8KEA - chains A and b of the 45 polymer chains in the assembly; structure by electron microscopy, 3.44 A resolution.

# Chain A
Name: hub
Source organism: unclassified Caudoviricetes
Chain sequence (899 residues; row label = number of the first residue in the row):
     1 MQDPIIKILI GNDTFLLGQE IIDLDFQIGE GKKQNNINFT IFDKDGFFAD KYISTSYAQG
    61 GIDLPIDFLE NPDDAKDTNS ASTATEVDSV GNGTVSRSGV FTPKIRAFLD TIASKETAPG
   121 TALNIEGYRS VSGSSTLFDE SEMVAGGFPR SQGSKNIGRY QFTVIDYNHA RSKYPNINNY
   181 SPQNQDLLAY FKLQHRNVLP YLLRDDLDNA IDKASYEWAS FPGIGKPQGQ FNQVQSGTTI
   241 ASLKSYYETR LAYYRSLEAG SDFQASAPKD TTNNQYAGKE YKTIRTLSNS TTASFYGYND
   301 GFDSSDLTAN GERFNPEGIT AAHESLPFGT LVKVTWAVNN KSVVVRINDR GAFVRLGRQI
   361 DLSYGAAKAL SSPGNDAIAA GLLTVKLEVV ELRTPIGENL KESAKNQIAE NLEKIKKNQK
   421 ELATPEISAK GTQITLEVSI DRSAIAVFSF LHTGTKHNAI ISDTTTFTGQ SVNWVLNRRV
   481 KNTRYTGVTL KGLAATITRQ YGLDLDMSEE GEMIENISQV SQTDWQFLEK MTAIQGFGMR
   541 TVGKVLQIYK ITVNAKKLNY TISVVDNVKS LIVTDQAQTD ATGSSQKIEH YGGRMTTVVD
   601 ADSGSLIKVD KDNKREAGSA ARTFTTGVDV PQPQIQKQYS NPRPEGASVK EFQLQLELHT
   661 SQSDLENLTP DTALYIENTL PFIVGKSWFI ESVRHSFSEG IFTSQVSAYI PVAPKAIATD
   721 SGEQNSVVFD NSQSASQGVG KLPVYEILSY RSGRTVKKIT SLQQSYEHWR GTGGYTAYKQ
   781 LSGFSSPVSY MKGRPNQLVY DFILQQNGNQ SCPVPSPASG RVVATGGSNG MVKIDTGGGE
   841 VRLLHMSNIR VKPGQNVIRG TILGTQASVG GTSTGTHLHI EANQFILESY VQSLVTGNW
Unresolved in the structure: 715-735

# Chain b
Name: wedge protein gp31
Source organism: unclassified Caudoviricetes
Chain sequence (390 residues; each row starts with the number of its first residue):
     1 MTTDLNAPQL VVDDYEQLII DSLVHTNVVS NGEFTDLDAS GFMRPFAGTM AYAGSELLYK
    61 ANLASIAAAK SFFKNVLGVP EDTGTKATTT LQFGLSASLS TDFIVPINFQ VSDLSGTLRF
   121 YTIGNLVIPA GATFGTIEAI AEDIGEKYNV SANFIDQYST PLTYLQYVTN IRPATNGRSG
   181 ETIDNLIERC AQIIRIRNPV SALDFEQLAE LTMGEGSRCK AIGLLGINKI VTDPQPGVVH
   241 LFLLDVNGNP ADPVTISTVG ATLQPRIMLG TRLLISPMEV LNIELELIAL SDSSKTFQQL
   301 ADDILEALKV FFNPANLTPG EPVLIEEVKF AIRSVGGLSI SYLQMNDNAI NIPMPNQWTI
   361 PRFSYIGFEL TDSEGTVYRD NVVTVTNPEE
Unresolved in the structure: 1-4

# Interface between chain A and chain b
Residue-residue contacts (64; chain A residue first):
  Lys76(A) with Ser115(b); Gly116(b); Thr117(b)
  Thr78(A) with Leu114(b); Ser115(b)
  Asn79(A) with Leu114(b), hydrogen bond (backbone-backbone); Gln157(b), hydrogen bond
  Ser80(A) with Leu114(b)
  Ile165(A) with Tyr365(b), hydrophobic; Asn381(b)
  Asn168(A) with Asn381(b)
  His169(A) with Asn381(b); Val383(b), hydrogen bond (side chain-backbone)
  Lys173(A) with Asn153(b), hydrogen bond (side chain-backbone); Phe154(b)
  Tyr174(A) with Leu114(b), hydrophobic
  Gln194(A) with Ala152(b); Asn153(b), hydrogen bond (backbone-side chain)
  His195(A) with Val383(b), hydrogen bond (side chain-backbone); Val385(b), hydrogen bond (side chain-backbone); Thr386(b)
  Arg196(A) with Thr386(b), hydrogen bond (side chain-backbone); Asn387(b)
  Asn197(A) with Ala152(b); Asn153(b), hydrogen bond; Ile171(b), hydrogen bond (side chain-backbone); Thr386(b)
  Leu199(A) with Asn153(b)
  Pro200(A) with Gln92(b); Asn153(b); Ile171(b), hydrophobic
  Leu203(A) with Tyr167(b)
  Arg204(A) with Gln92(b); Phe134(b)
  Lys213(A) with Asn387(b); Glu390(b), salt bridge
  Tyr216(A) with Asn387(b); Pro388(b); Glu389(b), hydrogen bond
  Pro268(A) with Leu99(b), hydrophobic; Ser100(b), hydrogen bond (backbone-backbone); Tyr164(b)
  Lys269(A) with Thr101(b); Tyr164(b)
  Asp270(A) with Leu99(b); Thr101(b), hydrogen bond; Asp102(b); Phe103(b); Thr163(b)
  Asn274(A) with Thr101(b)
  Tyr276(A) with Ser100(b)
  Gln407(A) with Ser96(b), hydrogen bond; Tyr164(b); Leu165(b), hydrogen bond (side chain-backbone); Gln166(b)
  Asn411(A) with Pro161(b); Leu162(b), hydrogen bond (side chain-backbone)
  Lys414(A) with Tyr158(b); Ser159(b)
  Ile415(A) with Pro161(b)
  Lys417(A) with Tyr158(b); Ser159(b)
  Gln419(A) with Ser159(b), hydrogen bond; Thr160(b)
Other interface residues (no listed pair), chain A (36 interface residues in all): Ile66, Val164, Tyr201, Ala267, Gln275, Lys279
Other interface residues (no listed pair), chain b (46 interface residues in all): Ser98, Ile104, Glu142, Asp156, Thr169, Asn170, Arg172, Arg379, Asp380, Val382

# Overview
36 residues of chain A and 46 residues of chain b are in contact; the contacts include 17 hydrogen bonds and 1
salt bridge. Polar contacts include Lys213(A)-Glu390(b), Asn79(A)-Gln157(b) and His169(A)-Val383(b).
Here chain A is hub and chain b is wedge protein gp31, both from unclassified Caudoviricetes. Entry 8KEA
(Cyanophage A-1(L) baseplate-initiators) was determined by electron microscopy together with 8KEC, 8KEE, 8KEF
and 8KEG from the same study.
